8TOV - chains G and H of the 6 polymer chains in the assembly; structure by X-ray diffraction, 2.70 A resolution.

# Chain G (and H)
Protein: Matrix protein p17
Source organism: Human immunodeficiency virus 1
Notes: chain H of this document is another copy of the same molecule, construct and numbering; everything in this record applies to it too
UniProt: D2ECE2 (D2ECE2_9HIV1); residues 1-231 here correspond to UniProt positions 133-363 (UniProt number = residue number + 132)
Chain sequence (231 residues; numbered 1 to 231; the number before each row is that of its first residue):
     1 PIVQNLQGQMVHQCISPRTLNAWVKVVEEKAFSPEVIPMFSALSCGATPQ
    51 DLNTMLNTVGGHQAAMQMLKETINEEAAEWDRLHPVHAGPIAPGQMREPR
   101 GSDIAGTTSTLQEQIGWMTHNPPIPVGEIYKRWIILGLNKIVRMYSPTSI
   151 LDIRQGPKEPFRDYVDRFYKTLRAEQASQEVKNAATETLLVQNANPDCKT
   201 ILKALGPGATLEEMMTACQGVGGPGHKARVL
Unresolved in the structure: 4-10, 87-88, 176-183, 220-231 (chain H: 4-8, 87-89, 176-187, 220-231)
Construct notes: engineered mutation Cys-14 (Ala146 in D2ECE2), Cys-45 (Glu177 in D2ECE2), Ala-184 (Trp316 in D2ECE2), Ala-185 (Met317 in D2ECE2)
Cystine bridges: Cys-198/Cys-218
Small-molecule neighbours:
  - J6U (2-[4-(4-aminobenzene-1-sulfonyl)-2-oxopiperazin-1-yl]-N-[(1R)-2-(3,5-difluorophenyl)-1-{3-[4-(morpholine-4-sulfonyl)phenyl]-4-oxo-3,4-dihydroquinazolin-2-yl}ethyl]acetamide), molecule 1: Asn-53, Leu-56, Asn-57, Gln-63, Met-66, Gln-67, Leu-69, Lys-70, Ile-73, Asn-74, Ala-77, Gly-101, Ser-102, Ala-105, Gly-106, Thr-107, Tyr-130
  - J6U, molecule 2: Tyr-169, Leu-172, Arg-173
Reported in the primary citation:
  - binding site for J6U: Leu-56, Asn-57, Met-66, Leu-69, Lys-70, Ile-73, Asn-74, Ser-102, Thr-107, Lys-182, Thr-186

# Interface between chain G and chain H
Inter-chain disulfides: Cys-45(G)/Cys-14(H)
Residue-residue contacts (36):
  Thr-19(G) / Pro-17(H)
  Lys-30(G) / Glu-28(H)  salt bridge
  Glu-35(G) / Asn-57(H)
  Glu-35(G) / Thr-58(H)
  Glu-35(G) / Gly-60(H)
  Pro-38(G) / Asn-57(H)
  Met-39(G) / Val-24(H)  hydrophobic
  Ala-42(G) / Leu-20(H)  hydrophobic
  Ala-42(G) / Thr-54(H)
  Cys-45(G) / His-12(H)
  Cys-45(G) / Cys-14(H)  disulfide
  Arg-162(G) / Tyr-145(H)
  Val-165(G) / Ala-64(H)  hydrophobic
  Asp-166(G) / His-62(H)
  Asp-166(G) / Gln-63(H)  hydrogen bond (side chain-backbone)
  Asp-166(G) / Ala-64(H)  hydrogen bond (side chain-backbone)
  Tyr-169(G) / Gln-63(H)
  Tyr-169(G) / Gln-67(H)
  Lys-170(G) / Gln-63(H)
  Arg-173(G) / Asn-57(H)  hydrogen bond (side chain-backbone)
  Arg-173(G) / Val-59(H)  hydrogen bond (side chain-backbone)
  Arg-173(G) / Gln-63(H)
  Thr-210(G) / Glu-71(H)
  Leu-211(G) / Ala-64(H)
  Leu-211(G) / Gln-67(H)
  Leu-211(G) / Met-68(H)
  Leu-211(G) / Glu-71(H)  hydrogen bond (backbone-side chain)
  Glu-212(G) / Met-68(H)
  Glu-212(G) / Glu-71(H)
  Glu-212(G) / Lys-140(H)  salt bridge
  Glu-212(G) / Met-144(H)
  Met-215(G) / Ala-64(H)  hydrophobic
  Met-215(G) / Met-68(H)  hydrophobic
  Met-215(G) / Met-144(H)
  Thr-216(G) / Met-144(H)
  Gln-219(G) / Met-144(H)  hydrogen bond (side chain-backbone)
Also at the interface, not in a pair above, chain G (22 interface residues in all): Glu-29, Leu-43, Gly-46
Also at the interface, not in a pair above, chain H (22 interface residues in all): Lys-25, Ala-65

# Summary
Chain G and chain H each contribute 22 residues to their interface; the contacts include 1 disulfide bond, 6
hydrogen bonds and 2 salt bridges. Polar pairs include Lys-30(G)/Glu-28(H), Glu-212(G)/Lys-140(H) and
Asp-166(G)/Gln-63(H). Chain G binds compound J6U. From the paper: a binding site for J6U at Leu-56(G),
Asn-57(G) and Met-66(G) among others.
Both chains are Matrix protein p17 (Human immunodeficiency virus 1). Entry 8TOV (HIV-CA Disulfide linked
Hexamer bound to Quinazolin-4-one Scaffold inhibitor) was determined by X-ray diffraction (same publication as
8TQP).
